Entry 5JNU (X-ray diffraction, 2.54 A resolution); this record covers chains A and B.

# Chain A (and B)
Protein: Low molecular weight phosphotyrosine protein phosphatase
From: Mus musculus
Notes: EC 3.1.3.48; chain B of this document is another copy of the same molecule, construct and numbering; everything in this record applies to it too
UniProtKB: Q9D358 (PPAC_MOUSE); residues 0-157 here correspond to UniProt positions 1-158 (UniProt number = residue number + 1)
Chain sequence (160 residues; each row starts with the number of its first residue; numbers below 1 keep their minus sign (Gly-2 is residue -2)):
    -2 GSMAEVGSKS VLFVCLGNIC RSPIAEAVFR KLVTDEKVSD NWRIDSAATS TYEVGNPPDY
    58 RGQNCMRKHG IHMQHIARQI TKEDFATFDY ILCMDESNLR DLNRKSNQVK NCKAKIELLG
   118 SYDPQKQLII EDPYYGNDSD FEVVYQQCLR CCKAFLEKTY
Disordered / not traced: -2 to 3, 157
Differences from the reference sequence: expression tag (-2 to -1)
UniProt features mapped onto this chain:
  - active site: Cys12 (Nucleophile), Arg18, Asp129 (Proton donor)
  - modified residue: Ala1 (N-acetylalanine), Tyr131 (Phosphotyrosine), Tyr132 (Phosphotyrosine)

# How chain A and chain B interact
Residue-residue contacts (27; chain A residue first):
  Glu23(A) with Ile73(B)
  Arg27(A) with Ile73(B)
  Thr48(A) with Arg40(B)
  Tyr49(A) with Arg40(B), hydrogen bond (backbone-side chain)
  Val51(A) with Arg40(B), hydrogen bond (backbone-side chain)
  Gly52(A) with Arg27(B), hydrogen bond (backbone-side chain); Arg40(B); Ile41(B), hydrogen bond (backbone-backbone)
  Pro54(A) with Arg27(B); Gln71(B)
  Pro55(A) with Gln71(B)
  Gln60(A) with Gln71(B), hydrogen bond
  Gln71(A) with Pro54(B); Pro55(B); Gln71(B); His72(B), hydrogen bond (backbone-backbone); Ile73(B)
  His72(A) with Gln71(B), hydrogen bond (backbone-backbone); His72(B)
  Ile73(A) with Glu23(B); Arg27(B); Ile41(B); Asp42(B); Gln71(B)
  Ala74(A) with Asp42(B)
  Arg75(A) with Arg75(B)
  Thr78(A) with Thr78(B)
Other interface residues (no listed pair), chain A (21 interface residues in all): Arg40, Ile41, Asp42, Glu50, Asn53, Met70
Other interface residues (no listed pair), chain B (15 interface residues in all): Val51, Gly52, Gln60

# Summary
21 residues of chain A and 15 residues of chain B are in contact, with 7 hydrogen bonds. Polar contacts
include Tyr49(A)-Arg40(B), Val51(A)-Arg40(B) and Gly52(A)-Arg27(B). Curated annotation (UniProt) lists 3
active-site residues on chain A.
Chain A and chain B are both Low molecular weight phosphotyrosine protein phosphatase (Mus musculus); the
structure, Crystal structure of mouse Low-Molecular Weight Protein Tyrosine Phosphatase type A (LMPTP-A)
complexed with phosphate, was determined by X-ray diffraction together with 5JNR, 5JNS, 5JNT, 5JNV and 5JNW
from the same study.
